1BSM - chains A and B; structure by X-ray diffraction, 1.35 A resolution.

# Chain A (and B)
Name: Superoxide dismutase
From: Propionibacterium freudenreichii subsp. shermanii
Notes: EC 1.15.1.1; chain B of this document is another copy of the same molecule, construct and numbering; everything in this record applies to it too
UniProt: P80293 (SODM_PROFR); numbering as in UniProt (aligned over 1-201)
Chain sequence (201 residues; each row starts with the number of its first residue):
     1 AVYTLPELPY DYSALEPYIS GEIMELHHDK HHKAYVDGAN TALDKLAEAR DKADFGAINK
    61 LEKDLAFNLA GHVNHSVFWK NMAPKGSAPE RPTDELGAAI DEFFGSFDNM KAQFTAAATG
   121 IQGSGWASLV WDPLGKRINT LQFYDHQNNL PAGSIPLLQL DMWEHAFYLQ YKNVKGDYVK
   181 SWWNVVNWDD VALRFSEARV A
Curated features (UniProtKB/Swiss-Prot):
  - binding site (Fe(3+)): His27, His75, Asp161, His165
  - binding site (Mn(2+)): His27, His75, Asp161, His165
Ion coordination: Fe ion: His27, His75, Asp161, His165

# Chain A / chain B interface
Pairs across the interface - 39 pairs, chain A then chain B:
  Leu26(A) - Tyr168(B)
  Leu26(A) - Lys172(B)
  Leu26(A) - Asn173(B)
  Lys30(A) - Asn173(B)
  His31(A) - Glu164(B)  salt bridge
  His31(A) - Tyr168(B)
  His31(A) - Asn173(B)
  Lys63(A) - Gln122(B)
  Lys63(A) - Tyr144(B)  hydrogen bond
  Asp64(A) - Gln122(B)  hydrogen bond
  Phe67(A) - Gln122(B)
  Gln122(A) - Lys63(B)
  Gln122(A) - Asp64(B)  hydrogen bond
  Gln122(A) - Phe67(B)
  Gln122(A) - Asp145(B)
  Gly123(A) - Asp145(B)
  Gly123(A) - Trp163(B)
  Ser124(A) - Ser124(B)  hydrogen bond
  Tyr144(A) - Lys63(B)  hydrogen bond
  Asp145(A) - Gly123(B)
  Trp163(A) - Gly123(B)
  Trp163(A) - Glu164(B)
  Glu164(A) - His31(B)  salt bridge
  Glu164(A) - Trp163(B)
  Glu164(A) - Glu164(B)  hydrogen bond (backbone-side chain)
  Glu164(A) - His165(B)  salt bridge
  His165(A) - Glu164(B)  salt bridge
  His165(A) - Tyr168(B)
  Tyr168(A) - Leu26(B)
  Tyr168(A) - His31(B)  hydrogen bond
  Tyr168(A) - His165(B)
  Tyr168(A) - Leu169(B)  hydrophobic
  Leu169(A) - Tyr168(B)  hydrophobic
  Leu169(A) - Leu169(B)  hydrophobic
  Lys172(A) - Glu22(B)
  Lys172(A) - Leu26(B)
  Asn173(A) - Leu26(B)
  Asn173(A) - Lys30(B)
  Asn173(A) - His31(B)
Other interface residues (no listed pair), chain A (19 interface residues in all): Glu22
Other interface residues (no listed pair), chain B (20 interface residues in all): Asn68

# In short
19 residues of chain A and 20 residues of chain B are in contact, with 7 hydrogen bonds and 4 salt bridges.
Polar pairs include His31(A)-Glu164(B), Glu164(A)-His165(B) and Lys63(A)-Tyr144(B). UniProt lists 4
Fe3+-binding residues and 4 Mn2+-binding residues on chain A.
Both chains are Superoxide dismutase (Propionibacterium freudenreichii subsp. shermanii). Entry 1BSM
(P.shermanii SOD(FE+3) 140K PH8) was determined by X-ray diffraction, deposited together with 1BS3 and 1BT8.
